9DN1 - chains I and M of the 11 polymer chains in the assembly; structure by electron microscopy, 2.90 A resolution.

Chain I (and M):
Protein: Caveolin
Organism: Salpingoeca rosetta
Notes: chain M of this document is another copy of the same molecule, construct and numbering; everything in this record applies to it too
Reference sequence: F2U793 (F2U793_SALR5); residues 1-233 here = UniProt positions 1-233
Sequence (233 residues; row label = number of the first residue in the row):
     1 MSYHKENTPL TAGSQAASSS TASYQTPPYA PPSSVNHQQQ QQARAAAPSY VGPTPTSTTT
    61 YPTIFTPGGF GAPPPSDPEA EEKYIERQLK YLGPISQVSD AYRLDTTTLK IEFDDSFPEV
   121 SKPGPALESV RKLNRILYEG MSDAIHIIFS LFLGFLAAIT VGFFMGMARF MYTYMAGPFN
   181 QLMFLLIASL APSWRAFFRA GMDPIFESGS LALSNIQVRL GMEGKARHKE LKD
Disordered / not traced: 1-78, 232-233

How chain I and chain M interact:
Contacting residue pairs (102; chain I residue first):
  E81(I) with R87(M), salt bridge
  Q88(I) with Y91(M)
  L89(I) with Y91(M), hydrophobic
  Y102(I) with F184(M); A188(M)
  L104(I) with N180(M)
  D105(I) with Y102(M), hydrogen bond
  T106(I) with Y172(M)
  T108(I) with D100(M); Y102(M)
  K110(I) with D100(M), salt bridge
  I111(I) with M165(M), hydrophobic
  E119(I) with T106(M); H146(M), salt bridge
  V120(I) with I111(M), hydrophobic
  A126(I) with I147(M)
  L127(I) with I147(M), hydrophobic
  N134(I) with F155(M)
  L137(I) with F155(M), hydrophobic; I159(M), hydrophobic
  Y138(I) with G162(M); M165(M)
  M141(I) with I159(M), hydrophobic; F163(M)
  S142(I) with G162(M); G166(M); R169(M), hydrogen bond
  D143(I) with R169(M), salt bridge
  H146(I) with R169(M); F170(M)
  F149(I) with F170(M)
  S150(I) with Y174(M)
  L153(I) with F170(M), hydrophobic
  G154(I) with Y174(M)
  M165(I) with L182(M), hydrophobic; L185(M), hydrophobic
  A168(I) with L185(M), hydrophobic
  A176(I) with S189(M)
  F179(I) with S193(M)
  N180(I) with S189(M), hydrogen bond (side chain-backbone); P192(M); S193(M), hydrogen bond
  M183(I) with S193(M)
  F184(I) with P192(M), hydrophobic
  I187(I) with A196(M), hydrophobic; F197(M); A200(M), hydrophobic
  W194(I) with A200(M); G201(M), hydrogen bond (side chain-backbone)
  R195(I) with P204(M); E207(M)
  F198(I) with P204(M); I205(M), hydrophobic; S208(M)
  R199(I) with E207(M), salt bridge; S208(M)
  D203(I) with S208(M), hydrogen bond; L211(M)
  F206(I) with S208(M); G209(M); L211(M); A212(M)
  E207(I) with L211(M)
  S210(I) with L211(M); A212(M); S214(M), hydrogen bond (side chain-backbone); N215(M)
  L211(I) with N215(M)
  L213(I) with L213(M), hydrophobic; N215(M); I216(M); Q217(M)
  S214(I) with N215(M), hydrogen bond (side chain-backbone)
  N215(I) with Q217(M)
  I216(I) with Q217(M), hydrogen bond (backbone-backbone); V218(M); R219(M), hydrogen bond (backbone-backbone)
  Q217(I) with R219(M)
  V218(I) with R219(M), hydrogen bond (backbone-backbone); L220(M); G221(M), hydrogen bond (backbone-backbone)
  R219(I) with G221(M)
  L220(I) with G221(M), hydrogen bond (backbone-backbone); M222(M); E223(M), hydrogen bond (backbone-backbone)
  G221(I) with E223(M)
  M222(I) with E223(M), hydrogen bond (backbone-backbone); G224(M); K225(M), hydrogen bond (backbone-backbone)
  E223(I) with K225(M)
  G224(I) with K225(M), hydrogen bond (backbone-backbone); A226(M); R227(M), hydrogen bond (backbone-backbone)
  K225(I) with R227(M)
  A226(I) with R227(M), hydrogen bond (backbone-backbone); H228(M); K229(M), hydrogen bond (backbone-backbone)
  R227(I) with K229(M)
  H228(I) with K229(M), hydrogen bond (side chain-backbone); E230(M), salt bridge; L231(M), hydrogen bond (backbone-backbone)
  K229(I) with L231(M)
Interface residues without a listed pair, chain I (75 interface residues in all): I85, L92, R103, L109, D115, S116, F117, P118, V130, I145, A157, V161, Y172, A191, M202, E230
Interface residues without a listed pair, chain M (69 interface residues in all): K90, P94, L104, L109, S150, L151, G154, A158, V161, M167, P178, Q181, I187

Overview:
75 residues of chain I face 69 of chain M across their interface, with 22 hydrogen bonds and 6 salt bridges.
Among the polar pairs are E81(I)-R87(M), K110(I)-D100(M) and E119(I)-H146(M).
Both chains are Caveolin (Salpingoeca rosetta). Entry 9DN1 (CryoEM structure of the Salpingoeca rosetta
caveolin complex) was determined by electron microscopy together with 9DN0 from the same study.
